3KSB - chains B and F of the 6 polymer chains in the assembly; structure by X-ray diffraction, 3.50 A resolution.

# Chain B
Molecule: DNA topoisomerase 4 subunit A
Source organism: Streptococcus pneumoniae
Notes: EC 5.99.1.-
UniProtKB: P72525 (PARC_STRPN); numbering as in UniProt (aligned over 1-488)
Amino-acid sequence (496 residues; numbered 1 to 496; the number before each row is that of its first residue):
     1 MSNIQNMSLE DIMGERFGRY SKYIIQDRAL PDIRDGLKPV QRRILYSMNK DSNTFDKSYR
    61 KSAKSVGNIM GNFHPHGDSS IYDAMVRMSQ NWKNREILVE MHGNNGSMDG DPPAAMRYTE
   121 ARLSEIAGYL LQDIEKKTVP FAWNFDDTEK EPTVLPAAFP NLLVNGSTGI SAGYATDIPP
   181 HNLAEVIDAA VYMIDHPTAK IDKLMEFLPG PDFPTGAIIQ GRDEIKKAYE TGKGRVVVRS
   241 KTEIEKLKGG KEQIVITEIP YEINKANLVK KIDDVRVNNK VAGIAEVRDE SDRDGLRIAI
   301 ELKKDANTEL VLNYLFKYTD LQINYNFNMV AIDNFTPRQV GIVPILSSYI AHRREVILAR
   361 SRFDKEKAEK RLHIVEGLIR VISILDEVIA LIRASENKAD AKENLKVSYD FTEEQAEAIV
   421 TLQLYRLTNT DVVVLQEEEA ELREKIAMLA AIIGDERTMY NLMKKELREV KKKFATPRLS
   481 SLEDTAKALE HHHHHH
Disordered / not traced: 1-2, 247-252, 286, 301-303, 484-496
Construct notes: expression tag (489-496)
Curated features (UniProtKB/Swiss-Prot):
  - active site: Tyr118 (O-(5'-phospho-DNA)-tyrosine intermediate)
  - site: Lys38 (Interaction with DNA), His74 (Interaction with DNA), His76 (Interaction with DNA), Arg87 (Interaction with DNA), Lys93 (Interaction with DNA), Arg117 (Transition state stabilizer)
From the paper describing this entry:
  - catalytic residues: Arg117, Tyr118
  - binding site for the 34-nt DNA strand: Ile170

# Chain F
Molecule: 34-nt DNA strand
Sequence (34 nucleotides; row label = number of the first residue in the row):
     1 CTGTTTTACG TGCATAGTCA TTCATGACCT TGGT
Disordered / not traced: 1-8, 27-34

# How chain B and chain F interact
Contacting residue pairs (18; chain B residue first):
  Arg28(B) - DC13(F)  phosphate contact
  Arg28(B) - DA14(F)  hydrogen bond to the sugar
  Val40(B) - DC13(F)  phosphate contact
  Val40(B) - DA14(F)  phosphate contact
  Gln41(B) - DC13(F)  phosphate contact
  His74(B) - DA14(F)  salt bridge to the phosphate
  Pro75(B) - DT15(F)  phosphate contact
  His76(B) - DA14(F)  hydrogen bond to the phosphate
  His76(B) - DT15(F)  salt bridge to the phosphate
  Gly77(B) - DT15(F)  hydrogen bond to the phosphate
  Ser80(B) - DA14(F)  phosphate contact
  Ser80(B) - DT15(F)  phosphate contact
  Ala84(B) - DC13(F)  phosphate contact
  Arg87(B) - DG12(F)  salt bridge to the phosphate
  Lys93(B) - DG12(F)  salt bridge to the phosphate
  Thr168(B) - DG12(F)  sugar contact
  Ile170(B) - DT11(F)  base contact
  Ile170(B) - DG12(F)  hydrogen bond to the base
Interface residues without a listed pair, chain B (14 interface residues in all): Ile81

# In short
The interface between chain B and chain F involves 14 residues on one side and 5 on the other, with 4 hydrogen
bonds and 4 salt bridges. Polar pairs include Ile170(B)-DG12(F), Arg28(B)-DA14(F) and His76(B)-DA14(F). The
paper reports catalytic residues Arg117(B) and Tyr118(B); a binding site for the 34-nt DNA strand at
Ile170(B).
Here chain B is DNA topoisomerase 4 subunit A (Streptococcus pneumoniae) and chain F is a 34-nt DNA strand.
Entry 3KSB (Detailed structural insight into the DNA cleavage complex of type IIA topoisomerases (re-sealed
form)) was determined by X-ray diffraction (same publication as 3KSA, 3LTN and 3K9F).
